PDB entry 3H1H | X-ray diffraction, 3.16 A resolution | chains A and B of the 20 polymer chains in the assembly

Chain A:
Name: Ubiquinol-cytochrome-C reductase complex core protein I, mitochondrial
Organism: Gallus gallus
Notes: EC 1.10.2.2
Chain sequence (446 residues; row label = number of the first residue in the row):
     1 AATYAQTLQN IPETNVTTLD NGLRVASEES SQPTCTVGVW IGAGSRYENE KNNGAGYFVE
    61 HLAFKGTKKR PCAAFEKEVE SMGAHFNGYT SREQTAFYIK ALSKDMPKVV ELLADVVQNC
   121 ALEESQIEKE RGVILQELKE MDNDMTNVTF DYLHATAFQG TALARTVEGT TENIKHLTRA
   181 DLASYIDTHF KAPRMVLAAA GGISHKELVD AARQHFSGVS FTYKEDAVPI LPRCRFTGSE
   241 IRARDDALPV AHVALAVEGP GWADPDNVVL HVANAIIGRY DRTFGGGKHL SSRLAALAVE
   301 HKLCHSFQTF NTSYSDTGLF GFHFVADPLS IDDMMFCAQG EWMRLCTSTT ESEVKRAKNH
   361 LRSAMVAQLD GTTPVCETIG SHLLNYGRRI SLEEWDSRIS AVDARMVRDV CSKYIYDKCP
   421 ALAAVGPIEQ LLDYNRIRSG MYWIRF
Disordered / not traced: 1, 445-446

Chain B:
Name: Ubiquinol-cytochrome-C reductase complex core protein 2, mitochondrial
Organism: Gallus gallus
Notes: EC 1.10.2.2
Chain sequence (441 residues; numbered -1 to 439; the number before each row is that of its first residue; numbers below 1 keep their minus sign (Ser-1 is residue -1)):
    -1 SLKVAPKVAV SAAAERVKLC PGAEDLEITK LPNGLIIASL ENFSPASRIG VFIKAGSRYE
    59 TTANLGTAHL LRLASPLTTK GASSFRITRG IEAVGGSLSV YSTREKMTYC VECLRDHVDT
   119 VMEYLLNVTT APEFRPWEVT DLQPQLKVDK AVAFQSPQVG VLENLHAAAY KTALANPLYC
   179 PDYRIGKITS EQLHHFVQNN FTSARMALVG IGVKHSDLKQ VAEQFLNIRS GAGTSSAKAT
   239 YWGGEIREQN GHSLVHAAVV TEGAAVGSAE ANAFSVLQHV LGAGPLIKRG SSVTSKLYQG
   299 VAKATTQPFD ASAFNVNYSD SGLFGFYTIS QAAHAGEVIR AAMNQLKAAA QGGVTEEDVT
   359 KAKNQLKATY LMSVETAQGL LNEIGSEALL SGTHTAPSVV AQKIDSVTSA DVVNAAKKFV
   419 SGKKSMAASG DLGSTPFLDE L
Disordered / not traced: -1 to 18

Chain A / chain B interface:
Contacting residue pairs (76; chain A residue first):
  Ala2(A) - Glu39(B)
  Ala2(A) - Phe41(B)  hydrophobic
  Ala2(A) - Arg113(B)  hydrogen bond (backbone-side chain)
  Thr3(A) - Arg113(B)
  Tyr4(A) - Pro43(B)
  Tyr4(A) - Arg113(B)
  Tyr4(A) - Asp114(B)
  Thr7(A) - Phe41(B)
  Thr7(A) - Ser42(B)
  Thr7(A) - Pro43(B)
  Thr7(A) - Arg113(B)
  Leu8(A) - Pro43(B)  hydrophobic
  Asn10(A) - Pro19(B)
  Gln32(A) - Glu373(B)
  Pro33(A) - Leu369(B)  hydrophobic
  Thr34(A) - Leu369(B)
  Thr34(A) - Met370(B)
  Thr34(A) - Glu373(B)  hydrogen bond
  Tyr57(A) - Arg287(B)  hydrogen bond
  Glu60(A) - Lys286(B)  salt bridge
  Glu60(A) - Arg287(B)  salt bridge
  His61(A) - Arg287(B)  hydrogen bond
  Phe64(A) - Ile285(B)  hydrophobic
  Phe64(A) - Lys286(B)
  Lys65(A) - Arg287(B)  hydrogen bond (side chain-backbone)
  Lys65(A) - Gly288(B)
  Glu76(A) - Ile285(B)
  Glu76(A) - Gly288(B)
  Glu76(A) - Ser289(B)  hydrogen bond (side chain-backbone)
  Lys77(A) - Lys359(B)
  Glu80(A) - Ser289(B)
  Glu80(A) - Ser290(B)
  Glu80(A) - Val291(B)  hydrogen bond (side chain-backbone)
  Glu80(A) - Thr292(B)  hydrogen bond
  Glu80(A) - Gln363(B)  hydrogen bond (backbone-side chain)
  Ser81(A) - Lys359(B)
  Gly83(A) - Ala366(B)
  Gly83(A) - Met370(B)
  Ala84(A) - Leu284(B)
  His85(A) - Leu284(B)
  His85(A) - Thr367(B)
  His85(A) - Met370(B)
  Phe86(A) - Leu284(B)  hydrogen bond (backbone-backbone)
  Phe86(A) - Ile285(B)
  Phe86(A) - Lys286(B)  hydrogen bond (backbone-backbone)
  Asn87(A) - Lys286(B)
  Gly88(A) - Lys286(B)  hydrogen bond (backbone-side chain)
  Tyr89(A) - Lys286(B)
  Lys100(A) - Met370(B)
  Lys100(A) - Glu373(B)  salt bridge
  Glu137(A) - Arg287(B)  salt bridge
  Arg282(A) - Gln143(B)  hydrogen bond (backbone-side chain)
  Gly285(A) - Pro74(B)
  Gly286(A) - Thr86(B)
  His289(A) - Ser82(B)  hydrogen bond
  His289(A) - Phe83(B)
  His289(A) - Arg87(B)  hydrogen bond (backbone-side chain)
  Leu290(A) - Arg87(B)  hydrogen bond (backbone-side chain)
  Leu290(A) - Glu90(B)
  Ser291(A) - Arg87(B)
  Ser291(A) - Glu90(B)  hydrogen bond
  Arg356(A) - Glu90(B)
  Arg356(A) - Ala91(B)
  Asn359(A) - Ala91(B)  hydrogen bond (side chain-backbone)
  Asn359(A) - Val92(B)
  Asn359(A) - Gly93(B)
  His360(A) - Gly93(B)
  Arg362(A) - Leu112(B)
  Ser363(A) - Gly93(B)  hydrogen bond (side chain-backbone)
  Ser363(A) - Leu112(B)
  Val366(A) - Pro43(B)  hydrophobic
  Val366(A) - Ala44(B)  hydrophobic
  Asp370(A) - Thr374(B)
  Asp370(A) - Ala375(B)  hydrogen bond (side chain-backbone)
  Gly371(A) - Glu373(B)
  Thr372(A) - Glu373(B)  hydrogen bond
Other interface residues (no listed pair), chain A (47 interface residues in all): Ile11, Cys35, Leu102, Thr373, Leu392
Other interface residues (no listed pair), chain B (39 interface residues in all): His115, Ser293

Overview:
The interface between chain A and chain B involves 47 residues on one side and 39 on the other; the contacts
include 21 hydrogen bonds and 4 salt bridges. Among the polar pairs are Glu60(A)-Lys286(B), Glu60(A)-Arg287(B)
and Lys100(A)-Glu373(B).
Chain A is Ubiquinol-cytochrome-C reductase complex core protein I, mitochondrial and chain B is
Ubiquinol-cytochrome-C reductase complex core protein 2, mitochondrial, both from Gallus gallus; the
structure, Cytochrome bc1 complex from chicken, was determined by X-ray diffraction, deposited together with
3H1I and 3H1J.
